PDB entry 4UFG | X-ray diffraction, 1.65 A resolution | chains H and I of the 3 polymer chains in the assembly

Chain H:
Protein: Thrombin heavy chain
From: Homo sapiens
Notes: EC 3.4.21.5
UniProtKB: P00734 (THRB_HUMAN); the construct lacks a stretch of the UniProt sequence and is renumbered around it, so the offset changes along the chain: 16-36 = UniProt 364-384; 37-60 = UniProt 386-409; 61-77 = UniProt 419-435; 78-97 = UniProt 437-456; 7 more segments
Sequence (258 residues; numbered 16 to 246 plus 28 insertion-coded residues; 1 number in that range is skipped by the numbering (no residue carries it; nothing is unmodelled there); the number before each row is that of its first residue; a row labelled like 60A-60I holds insertion residues (60A, then the next letters in order)):
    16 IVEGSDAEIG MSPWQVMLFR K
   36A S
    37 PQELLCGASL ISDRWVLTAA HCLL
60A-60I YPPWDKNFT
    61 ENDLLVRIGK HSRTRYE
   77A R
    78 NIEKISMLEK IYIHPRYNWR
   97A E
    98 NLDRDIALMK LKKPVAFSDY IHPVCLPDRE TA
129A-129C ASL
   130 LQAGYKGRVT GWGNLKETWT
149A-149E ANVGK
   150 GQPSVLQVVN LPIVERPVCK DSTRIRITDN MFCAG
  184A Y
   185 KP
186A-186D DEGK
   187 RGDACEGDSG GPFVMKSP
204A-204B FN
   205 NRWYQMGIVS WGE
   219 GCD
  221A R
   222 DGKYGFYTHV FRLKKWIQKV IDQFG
Not modelled in the structure: 148-149, 149A-149E
UniProt features mapped onto this chain:
  - region: Ala-183 to Val-200 (High affinity receptor-binding region which is also known as the TP508 peptide)
  - active site (Charge relay system): His-57, Asp-102, Ser-195
  - glycosylation: Asn-60G (N-linked (GlcNAc...) (complex) asparagine)
Disulfides: Cys-42/Cys-58, Cys-168/Cys-182, Cys-191/Cys-220
Covalently attached groups: N-acetylglucosamine (NAG) linked to Asn-60G
Bound ions: Na+ site 1: Lys-169, Thr-172; Na+ site 2: Arg-221A, Lys-224
Ligand contacts: D6J ((2S)-N-[(4-carbamimidoylphenyl)methyl]-2-[methyl-[(2R)-3-phenyl-2-[(phenylmethyl)sulfonylamino]propanoyl]amino]butanamide): His-57, Tyr-60A, Trp-60D, Glu-97A, Asn-98, Leu-99, Glu-146, Ile-174, Asp-189, Ala-190, Cys-191, Glu-192, Ser-195, Val-213, Ser-214, Trp-215, Gly-216, Glu-217, Gly-219, Cys-220, Gly-226

Chain I:
Protein: Hirudin variant-2
UniProtKB: P09945 (HIRV2_HIRME); residues 554-565 here correspond to UniProt positions 61-72 (UniProt number = residue number - 493)
Sequence (12 residues; numbered 554 to 565; the number before each row is that of its first residue):
   554 GDFEEIPEEY LQ
Not modelled in the structure: 554
Modified positions: Tyr-563 (o-sulfo-l-tyrosine; TYS)
UniProt features mapped onto this chain:
  - region: Asp-555 to Gln-565 (Interaction with fibrinogen-binding exosite of thrombin)
  - modified residue: Tyr-563 (Sulfotyrosine)

How chain H and chain I interact:
Contacting residue pairs (21; chain H residue first):
  Phe-34(H) / Phe-556(I)  hydrophobic
  Gln-38(H) / Phe-556(I)
  Gln-38(H) / Glu-557(I)
  Gln-38(H) / Ile-559(I)
  Glu-39(H) / Phe-556(I)
  Leu-40(H) / Phe-556(I)
  Leu-65(H) / Ile-559(I)  hydrophobic
  Leu-65(H) / Tyr-563(I)
  Arg-67(H) / Ile-559(I)
  Arg-73(H) / Phe-556(I)
  Thr-74(H) / Asp-555(I)
  Thr-74(H) / Phe-556(I)
  Thr-74(H) / Glu-557(I)  hydrogen bond (backbone-backbone)
  Arg-75(H) / Glu-557(I)
  Tyr-76(H) / Glu-557(I)  hydrogen bond (backbone-side chain)
  Tyr-76(H) / Glu-558(I)
  Tyr-76(H) / Pro-560(I)
  Tyr-76(H) / Tyr-563(I)
  Glu-80(H) / Tyr-563(I)
  Lys-81(H) / Tyr-563(I)
  Ile-82(H) / Tyr-563(I)
Other interface residues (no listed pair), chain H (14 interface residues in all): Lys-36
Other interface residues (no listed pair), chain I (8 interface residues in all): Leu-564

In short:
Chain H and chain I form an interface of 14 and 8 residues respectively, with 2 hydrogen bonds. Among the
polar pairs are Tyr-76(H)/Glu-557(I) and Thr-74(H)/Glu-557(I). Ligands of chain H: compound D6J.
N-acetylglucosamine is covalently linked to Asn-60G(H).
Here chain H is Thrombin heavy chain (Homo sapiens) and chain I is Hirudin variant-2. Entry 4UFG (Thrombin in
complex with (2R)-2-(benzylsulfonylamino)-N-((1S)-2-((4-
carbamimidoylphenyl)methylamino)-1-methyl-2-oxo-ethyl)-N-methyl-3- phenyl-propanamide ethane) was determined
by X-ray diffraction, deposited together with 4UFD, 4UFE and 4UFF.
